PDB entry 5FXS | X-ray diffraction, 1.90 A resolution | chain A

Chain A:
Molecule: Insulin-like growth factor 1 receptor
Source organism: Homo sapiens
Notes: EC 2.7.10.1; fragment: kinase
UniProt: P08069 (IGF1R_HUMAN); residue numbers follow UniProt; this construct covers 980-1286
Sequence (308 residues; row label = number of the first residue in the row):
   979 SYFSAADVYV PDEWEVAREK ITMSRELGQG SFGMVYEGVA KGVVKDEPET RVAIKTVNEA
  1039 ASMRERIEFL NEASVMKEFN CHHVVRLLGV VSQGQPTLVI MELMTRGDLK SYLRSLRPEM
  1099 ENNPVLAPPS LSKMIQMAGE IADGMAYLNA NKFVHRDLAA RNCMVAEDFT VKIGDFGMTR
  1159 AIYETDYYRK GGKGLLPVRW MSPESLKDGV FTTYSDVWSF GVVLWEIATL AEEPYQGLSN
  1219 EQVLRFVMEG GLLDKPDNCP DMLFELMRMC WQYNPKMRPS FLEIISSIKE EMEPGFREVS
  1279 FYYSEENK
Differences from the reference sequence: expression tag (979); conflict A1159 (Asp in P08069), E1211 (Gln in P08069)
Residues lining bound ligands: OZN (2-[4-[4-[[(6Z)-5-chloranyl-6-pyrazolo[1,5-a]pyridin-3-ylidene-1H-pyrimidin-2-yl]amino]-3,5-dimethyl-pyrazol-1-yl]piperidin-1-yl]-N,N-dimethyl-ethanamide): L1005, G1006, Q1007, G1008, V1013, A1031, K1033, M1079, E1080, L1081, M1082, T1083, G1085, D1086, S1089, M1142, D1153, M1156

Summary:
Ligands of chain A: compound OZN.
Chain A is Insulin-like growth factor 1 receptor (Homo sapiens); the structure, IGFR-1R complex with a
pyrimidine inhibitor, was determined by X-ray diffraction (same publication as 5FXQ and 5FXR).
